Entry 5K97 (X-ray diffraction, 2.10 A resolution); this record covers chains A and E of the 5 polymer chains in the assembly.

== Chain A ==
Molecule: Flap endonuclease 1
Organism: Homo sapiens
Notes: EC 3.1.-.-
UniProtKB: P39748 (FEN1_HUMAN); residues 2-336 here = UniProt positions 2-336
Sequence (341 residues; numbered 2 to 342; the number before each row is that of its first residue):
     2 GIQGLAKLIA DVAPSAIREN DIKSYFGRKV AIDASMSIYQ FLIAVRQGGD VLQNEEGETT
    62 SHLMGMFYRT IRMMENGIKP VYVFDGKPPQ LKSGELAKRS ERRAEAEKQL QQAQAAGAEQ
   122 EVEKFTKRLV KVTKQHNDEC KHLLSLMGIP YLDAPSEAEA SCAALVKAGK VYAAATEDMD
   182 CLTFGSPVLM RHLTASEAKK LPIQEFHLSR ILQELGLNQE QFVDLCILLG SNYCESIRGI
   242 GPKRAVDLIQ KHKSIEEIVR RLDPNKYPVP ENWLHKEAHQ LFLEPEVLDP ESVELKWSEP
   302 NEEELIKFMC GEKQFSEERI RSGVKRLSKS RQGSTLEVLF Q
Differences from the reference sequence: engineered mutation Asn-233 (Asp in P39748); expression tag (337-342)
Curated features (UniProtKB/Swiss-Prot):
  - region: Thr-336 (Interaction with PCNA)
  - binding site (Mg(2+)): Asp-34, Asp-86, Glu-158, Glu-160, Asp-179, Asp-181
  - binding site (DNA): Arg-47, Arg-70, Glu-158, Gly-231
  - modified residue: Arg-19 (Symmetric dimethylarginine), Lys-80 (N6-acetyllysine), Arg-100 (Symmetric dimethylarginine), Arg-104 (Symmetric dimethylarginine), Ser-187 (Phosphoserine), Arg-192 (Symmetric dimethylarginine), Ser-197 (Phosphoserine), Ser-255 (Phosphoserine), Ser-293 (Phosphoserine), Ser-335 (Phosphoserine), Thr-336 (Phosphothreonine)
  - mutagenesis: Arg-29 (R29A: No significant effect on exonuclease activity or flap endonuclease activity), Asp-34 (D34A: Loss of flap endonuclease activity but substrate binding activity is retained), Arg-47 (R47A: Significantly reduced exonuclease activity and reduced substrate binding. The positions of the cleavage sites are also shifted), Arg-70 (R70A: Loss of exonuclease activity and reduced endonuclease activity. Reduced substrate binding), Arg-73 (R73A: No significant effect on exonuclease activity or flap endonuclease activity), Lys-80 (K80A: No significant effect on exonuclease activity or flap endonuclease activity), Asp-86 (D86A: Loss of flap endonuclease activity but substrate binding activity is retained), Arg-103 (R103A: No effect on flap endonuclease activity or substrate binding), Glu-158 (E158A: Loss of flap endonuclease activity and substrate binding), Asp-179 (D179A: No effect on flap endonuclease activity or substrate binding), Asp-181 (D181A: Loss of flap endonuclease activity but substrate binding activity is retained), Ser-187 (S187A: Fails to translocate from nucleoli to the nuclear plasma; S187D: Diminishes nucleolar localization), 2 further mutagenesis entries in UniProt
Metal / ion sites: samarium (III) ion site 1: Gly-2, Glu-160, Asp-181 (shared with DT7(E) of chain E); samarium (III) ion site 2: Gly-49, Asp-51; samarium (III) ion site 3: Glu-57, Glu-285, Glu-313, Gln-342; samarium (III) ion site 4: Glu-57, Glu-59, Glu-313, Gln-342; samarium (III) ion site 5: Asp-86, Glu-158, Glu-160; samarium (III) ion site 6 near Glu-102 (its only coordinating residue here); samarium (III) ion site 7: Glu-158, Glu-160 (shared with DT7(E) of chain E); samarium (III) ion site 8: Glu-160, Asp-179, Asp-181 (shared with DT7(E) of chain E); K+: Ser-237, Ile-238, Ile-241 (shared with 1 residue of chain D)
What the authors report for this chain:
  - mutagenesis - R103E/R129E (5,000-fold), R104A (20-fold), R104A/K132A (200-fold), R104E/K132E, K132A (5-fold), D181A, D233N: decreased catalytic activity
  - mutagenesis - R103A, R103A/R129A, R129A: decreased catalytic activity on S0,1-5OH
  - mutagenesis - R104A, R104A/K132A, K132A: unchanged catalytic activity on S0,1-5OH
  - disease-associated variants - I39T, A45V, R70L, R73G, Q112R, A119V, A159V, R245G, R245W, L263H, P269L, S317F, E318V, R320Q (citing earlier work)

== Chain E ==
Molecule: 11-nt DNA strand
Sequence (11 nucleotides; each row starts with the number of its first residue):
     7 TGAGGCAGAG T
Metal / ion sites: samarium (III) ion site 1: DT7 (shared with Gly-2(A), Glu-160(A), Asp-181(A) of chain A)

== How chain A and chain E interact ==
Residue-residue contacts - 14 pairs, chain A then chain E:
  Gly-2(A) / DT7(E)  hydrogen bond to the phosphate
  Ser-36(A) / DT7(E)  base contact
  Met-37(A) / DT7(E)  sugar contact
  Tyr-40(A) / DT7(E)  stacking on the base
  Lys-93(A) / DT7(E)  salt bridge to the phosphate
  Arg-100(A) / DT7(E)  salt bridge to the phosphate
  Val-133(A) / DT7(E)  base contact
  Glu-160(A) / DT7(E)  phosphate contact
  Asp-179(A) / DT7(E)  phosphate contact
  Asp-181(A) / DT7(E)  phosphate contact
  Asn-233(A) / DT7(E)  hydrogen bond to the phosphate
  Arg-245(A) / DG16(E)  base contact
  Arg-245(A) / DT17(E)  sugar contact
  Tyr-268(A) / DT17(E)  sugar contact
Interface residues without a listed pair, chain A (16 interface residues in all): Ala-7, Arg-192, Lys-267
Interface residues without a listed pair, chain E (4 interface residues in all): DA9

== In short ==
The interface between chain A and chain E involves 16 residues on one side and 4 on the other; the contacts
include 2 hydrogen bonds, 2 salt bridges and 1 aromatic stacking contact. Among the polar pairs are
Gly-2(A)/DT7(E), Asn-233(A)/DT7(E) and Lys-93(A)/DT7(E). The paper reports that R103E/R129E, R104A and
R104A/K132A of chain A, among others, reduce catalytic activity; R103A, R103A/R129A and R129A of chain A
reduce catalytic activity on S0,1-5OH; 10 substitutions were tested in all.
Here chain A is Flap endonuclease 1 (Homo sapiens) and chain E is an 11-nt DNA strand. Entry 5K97 (Flap
endonuclease 1 (FEN1) D233N with cleaved product fragment and Sm3+) was determined by X-ray diffraction (same
publication as 5KSE and 5UM9).
